Entry 7WVW (electron microscopy, 3.10 A resolution); this record covers chains L and R of the 5 polymer chains in the assembly.

== Chain L ==
Name: Fme-tyr-phe-ile-asn-ile-leu-the-leu
Amino-acid sequence (9 residues; row label = number of the first residue in the row):
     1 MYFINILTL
Not modelled in the structure: 8-9
Modified positions: Met1 (N-formylmethionine; FME)

== Chain R ==
Name: Soluble cytochrome b562, N-formyl peptide receptor 2
Organism: Homo sapiens
UniProtKB: chimeric construct of P0ABE7, P25090: residues -115 to -11 from P0ABE7 (C562_ECOLX) positions 23-127 (UniProt number = residue number + 138); residues 2-347 from P25090 positions 2-347 (same numbers)
Amino-acid sequence (513 residues; each row starts with the number of its first residue; numbers below 1 keep their minus sign (Gly-118 is residue -118)):
  -118 GAPADLEDNWETLNDNLKVIEKADNAAQVKDALTKMRAAALDAQKATPPK
   -68 LEDKSPDSPEMKDFRHGFDILVGQIDDALKLANEGKVKEAQAAAEQLKTT
   -18 RNAYIQKYLGSGSENLYFQSETNFSTPLNEYEEVSYESAGYTVLRILPLV
    32 VLGVTFVLGVLGNGLVIWVAGFRMTRTVTTICYLNLALADFSFTATLPFL
    82 IVSMAMGEKWPFGWFLCKLIHIVVDINLFGSVFLIGFIALDRCICVLHPV
   132 WAQNHRTVSLAMKVIVGPWILALVLTLPVFLFLTTVTIPNGDTYCTFNFA
   182 SWGGTPEERLKVAITMLTARGIIRFVIGFLLPMSIVAICYGLIAAKIHKK
   232 GMIKSSRPLRVLTAVVASFFICWFPFQLVALLGTVWLKEMLFYGKYKIID
   282 ILVNPTSSLAFFNSCLNPMLYVFVGQDFRERLIHSLPTSLERALSEDSAP
   332 TNDTAANSASPPAETEFLEVLFQGPGSWSHPQFEKGSGAGASAGSWSHPQ
   382 FEKGSDYKDDDDK
Not modelled in the structure: -118 to 18, 318-394
Differences from the reference sequence: expression tag (-118 to -116, 348-394); conflict Trp-109 (Met29 in P0ABE7), Ile-14 (His124 in P0ABE7); linker (-10 to 1); engineered mutation Leu211 (Ser in P25090)
Disulfides: Cys98-Cys176
Swiss-Prot annotation at these positions:
  - glycosylation: Asn4 (N-linked (GlcNAc...) asparagine)
From the paper describing this entry:
  - mutagenesis - D106A, R201A, R205A: decreased signaling in response to fM9
  - mutagenesis - D106A, R201A, R205A: decreased signaling with Fme-tyr-phe-ile-asn-ile-leu-the-leu (chain L)
  - specificity-determining residues: Glu89, Asp281 (proposed by the authors, not directly observed)
  - mutagenesis - R201A, R205A, F257A, V284A: decreased signaling in response to fHN
  - mutagenesis - R201A, R205A: unchanged signaling in response to Abeta42
  - mutagenesis - D106A (7-fold), I169W, F180A, F257A, Q258A (4-fold), V284A: decreased signaling in response to Abeta42
  - mutagenesis - D106A, V113A: abolished signaling in response to fHN
  - mutagenesis - S84R (49-fold), M85K (3-fold), E89A (6-22-fold), E89G (6-22-fold): decreased binding to fHN
  - specificity-determining residues: Ser84, Met85

== How chain L and chain R interact ==
Contacting residue pairs (25; chain L residue first):
  Met1(L) with Asp106(R), hydrogen bond (backbone-side chain); Leu109(R); Phe110(R); Val113(R); Arg201(R); Arg205(R), hydrogen bond (backbone-side chain); Gly209(R); Trp254(R); Phe257(R); Gln258(R)
  Tyr2(L) with Leu81(R); Met85(R); Val105(R), hydrophobic; Arg201(R), hydrogen bond (backbone-side chain); Phe292(R), hydrophobic
  Phe3(L) with Phe257(R); Val284(R), hydrophobic
  Ile4(L) with Thr177(R)
  Asn5(L) with Thr177(R), hydrogen bond (backbone-side chain)
  Ile6(L) with Leu198(R), hydrophobic; Leu268(R), hydrophobic; Leu272(R), hydrophobic
  Leu7(L) with Ile169(R), hydrophobic; Tyr175(R), hydrophobic; Thr177(R)
Other interface residues (no listed pair), chain R (25 interface residues in all): Glu89, His102, Val167, Phe178
The authors on this interface:
  - specific contacts: Asn5(L)-Glu89(R), Asp106(R)-Met1(L) (hydrogen bond), Leu109(R)-Met1(L), Phe110(R)-Met1(L), Val113(R)-Met1(L), Arg201(R)-Met1(L) (hydrogen bond), Arg205(R)-Met1(L) (hydrogen bond), Trp254(R)-Met1(L), Phe257(R)-Met1(L), Gln258(R)-Met1(L)
  - interface residues, chain L: Phe3(L), Ile4(L), Ile6(L), Leu7(L)
  - interface residues, chain R: Asp106(R), Leu109(R), Phe110(R), Val113(R), Arg201(R), Arg205(R), Trp254(R), Phe257(R), Gln258(R)

== Summary ==
Chain L and chain R form an interface of 7 and 25 residues respectively; the contacts include 4 hydrogen
bonds. Among the polar pairs are Met1(L)-Asp106(R), Met1(L)-Arg205(R) and Tyr2(L)-Arg201(R). The authors
report contacts between Asn5(L) and Glu89(R), Leu109(R) and Met1(L) and Phe110(R) and Met1(L) among others;
hydrogen bonds between Asp106(R) and Met1(L), Arg201(R) and Met1(L) and Arg205(R) and Met1(L). The paper
reports that D106A, I169W and F180A of chain R, among others, reduce signaling in response to Abeta42;
interface residues Phe3(L), Ile4(L) and Asp106(R) among others; 13 substitutions were tested in all.
Chain L is Fme-tyr-phe-ile-asn-ile-leu-the-leu and chain R is Soluble cytochrome b562, N-formyl peptide
receptor 2 (Homo sapiens); the structure, Cryo-EM structure of the human formyl peptide receptor 2 in complex
with fMYFINILTL and Gi2, was determined by electron microscopy, deposited together with 7WVU, 7WVV, 7WVX and
7WVY.
